6VE7 - chains H and M of the 62 polymer chains in the assembly; structure by electron microscopy, 3.60 A resolution.

Chain H:
Name: Protein Flattop homolog
Organism: Chlamydomonas reinhardtii
UniProtKB: A8IVJ1 (FLTOP_CHLRE); numbering as in UniProt (aligned over 1-137)
Amino-acid sequence (137 residues; each row starts with the number of its first residue):
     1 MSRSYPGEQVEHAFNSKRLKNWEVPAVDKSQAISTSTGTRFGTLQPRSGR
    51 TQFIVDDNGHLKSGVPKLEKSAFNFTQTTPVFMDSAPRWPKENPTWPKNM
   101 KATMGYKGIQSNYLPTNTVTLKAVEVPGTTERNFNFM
Disordered / not traced: 1, 137

Chain M:
Name: Tubulin alpha
Organism: Chlamydomonas reinhardtii
UniProtKB: P09204 (TBA1_CHLRE); residues 1-451 here = UniProt positions 1-451
Amino-acid sequence (451 residues; numbered 1 to 451; the number before each row is that of its first residue):
     1 MREVISIHIGQAGIQVGNACWELYCLEHGIQPDGQMPSDKTIGGGDDAFN
    51 TFFSETGAGKHVPRCIFLDLEPTVVDEVRTGTYRQLFHPEQLISGKEDAA
   101 NNFARGHYTIGKEIVDLALDRIRKLADNCTGLQGFLVFNAVGGGTGSGLG
   151 SLLLERLSVDYGKKSKLGFTVYPSPQVSTAVVEPYNSVLSTHSLLEHTDV
   201 AVMLDNEAIYDICRRSLDIERPTYTNLNRLIAQVISSLTASLRFDGALNV
   251 DITEFQTNLVPYPRIHFMLSSYAPIISAEKAYHEQLSVAEITNAAFEPAS
   301 MMVKCDPRHGKYMACCLMYRGDVVPKDVNASVATIKTKRTIQFVDWCPTG
   351 FKCGINYQPPTVVPGGDLAKVQRAVCMISNSTAIGEIFSRLDHKFDLMYA
   401 KRAFVHWYVGEGMEEGEFSEAREDLAALEKDFEEVGAESAEGAGEGEGEE
   451 Y
Disordered / not traced: 38-45, 437-451
Residues lining bound ligands: GTP (guanosine-5'-triphosphate): G10, Q11, A12, Q15, E71, D98, A99, A100, N101, A140, G143, G144, T145, G146, S147, V171, T179, E183, N206, Y224, L227, N228
Swiss-Prot annotation at these positions:
  - active site: E254
  - binding site (GTP): Q11, E71, G144, T145, T179, N206, N228
  - binding site (Mg(2+)): E71
  - site: Y451 (Involved in polymerization)
  - modified residue: K40 (N6-acetyllysine)
What the authors report for this chain:
  - post-translational modification sites: K40 (citing earlier work)

How chain H and chain M interact:
Pairs across the interface (31):
  K20(H) - D127(M)
  K20(H) - C129(M)
  K20(H) - T130(M)
  W22(H) - A126(M)
  W22(H) - C129(M)
  W22(H) - T130(M)
  W22(H) - G131(M)
  W22(H) - L132(M)
  W22(H) - Y161(M)
  W22(H) - K164(M)
  E23(H) - R123(M)  salt bridge
  E23(H) - D160(M)
  E23(H) - Y161(M)  hydrogen bond
  V24(H) - D160(M)
  V24(H) - Y161(M)
  V81(H) - R156(M)
  V81(H) - V159(M)  hydrophobic
  F82(H) - V159(M)
  D84(H) - R156(M)  salt bridge
  S85(H) - D116(M)
  A86(H) - D116(M)
  A86(H) - D120(M)
  P87(H) - D116(M)
  N93(H) - E113(M)  hydrogen bond (side chain-backbone)
  P94(H) - G95(M)
  P94(H) - K96(M)  hydrogen bond (backbone-backbone)
  P94(H) - E113(M)
  T95(H) - L117(M)
  W96(H) - K96(M)  hydrogen bond (backbone-side chain)
  P97(H) - K96(M)
  K98(H) - K96(M)
Interface residues without a listed pair, chain M (21 interface residues in all): S94, I110, I114

Summary:
16 residues of chain H and 21 residues of chain M are in contact, with 4 hydrogen bonds and 2 salt bridges.
Polar pairs include E23(H)-R123(M), D84(H)-R156(M) and E23(H)-Y161(M). Chain M binds GTP. From the paper: a
modification site at K40(M).
Here chain H is Protein Flattop homolog and chain M is Tubulin alpha, both from Chlamydomonas reinhardtii.
Entry 6VE7 (The inner junction complex of Chlamydomonas reinhardtii doublet microtubule) was determined by
electron microscopy.
